PDB entry 1OXN | X-ray diffraction, 2.20 A resolution | chain A

# Chain A
Protein: Baculoviral IAP repeat-containing protein 7
From: Homo sapiens
Notes: fragment: BIR domain, residues 63-179
UniProtKB: Q96CA5 (BIRC7_HUMAN); numbering as in UniProt (aligned over 63-179)
Amino-acid sequence (140 residues; numbered 40 to 179; the number before each row is that of its first residue):
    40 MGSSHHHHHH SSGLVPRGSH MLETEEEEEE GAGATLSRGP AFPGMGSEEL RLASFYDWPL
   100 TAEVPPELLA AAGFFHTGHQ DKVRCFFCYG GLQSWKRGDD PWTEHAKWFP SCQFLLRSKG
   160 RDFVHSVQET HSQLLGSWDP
Disordered / not traced: 40-70, 170-179
Construct notes: expression tag (40-62)
Bound ions: Zn2+: C124, C127, H144, C151

# In short
C124, C127, H144 and C151 form the Zn2+ site.
Chain A is Baculoviral IAP repeat-containing protein 7 (Homo sapiens); the structure, Structure and Function
Analysis of Peptide Antagonists of Melanoma Inhibitor of Apoptosis (ML-IAP), was determined by X-ray
diffraction, deposited together with 1OXQ and 1OY7.
